Entry 9D7Z (electron microscopy, 3.60 A resolution); this record covers chains E and J of the 12 polymer chains in the assembly.

# Chain E
Protein: Major capsid protein
Organism: Shigella virus Moo19
Reference sequence: A0AAE8YCM0 (A0AAE8YCM0_9CAUD); residues 1-401 here = UniProt positions 1-401
Sequence (401 residues; row label = number of the first residue in the row):
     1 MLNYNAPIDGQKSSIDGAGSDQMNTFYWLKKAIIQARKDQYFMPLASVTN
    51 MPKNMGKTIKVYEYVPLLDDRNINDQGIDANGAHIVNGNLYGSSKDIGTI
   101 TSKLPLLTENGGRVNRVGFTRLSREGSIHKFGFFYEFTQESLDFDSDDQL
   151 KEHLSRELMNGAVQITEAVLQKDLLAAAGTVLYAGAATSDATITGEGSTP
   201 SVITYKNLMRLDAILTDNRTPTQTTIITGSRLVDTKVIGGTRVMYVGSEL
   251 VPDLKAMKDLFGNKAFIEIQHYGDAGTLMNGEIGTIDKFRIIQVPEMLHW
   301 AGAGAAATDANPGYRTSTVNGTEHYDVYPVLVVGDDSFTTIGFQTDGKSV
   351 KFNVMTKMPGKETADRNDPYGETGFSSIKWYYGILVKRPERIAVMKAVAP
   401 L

# Chain J
Protein: Ig-like domain-containing protein
Organism: Shigella virus Moo19
Reference sequence: A0AAE8YCJ7 (A0AAE8YCJ7_9CAUD); residues 1-273 here = UniProt positions 1-273
Sequence (273 residues; row label = number of the first residue in the row):
     1 MPELKVAFNKDTYVATVLDASGSVPSGSVNVGTFFHPDETYPDSYVIYHG
    51 VRELLYKRSEVDPAQPGFWPENITNMQAVTIDNKATARLVLNTSLPRVVS
   101 TIEGGKVTLSVVALGGKAPLKYKWEFRAPNASTWTAVSGQTTANLVLDNI
   151 DADKAGEYKVTVTDAAGTSVDSTALVAVGAYPPPALTGIKATPTSLSLSV
   201 ATDAAGKTVALSAIPTDAELGTLSIKTAPDSARATATISGSTLTVKPVAA
   251 GAATSVVVTNGKVDVTITINVAA
Disordered / not traced: 1-2, 184-273

# Chain E / chain J interface
Contacting residue pairs - 10 pairs, chain E then chain J:
  Ala18(E) - Ser100(J)
  Ala18(E) - Ala177(J)
  Ala18(E) - Gly179(J)
  Gly19(E) - Val98(J)
  Gly19(E) - Ala177(J)
  Arg366(E) - Gln77(J)
  Asn367(E) - Tyr48(J)  hydrogen bond (backbone-side chain)
  Asn367(E) - Arg52(J)
  Asn367(E) - Thr74(J)  hydrogen bond (side chain-backbone)
  Asn367(E) - Met76(J)
Also at the interface, not in a pair above, chain J (11 interface residues in all): Asn75, Val178

# In short
4 residues of chain E and 11 residues of chain J are in contact; the contacts include 2 hydrogen bonds. Among
the polar pairs are Asn367(E)-Tyr48(J) and Asn367(E)-Thr74(J).
Chain E is Major capsid protein and chain J is Ig-like domain-containing protein, both from Shigella virus
Moo19; the structure, Shigella flexneri bacteriophage Moo19 Icosahedral Reconstruction, was determined by
electron microscopy (same publication as 9D80, 9D81, 9D82, 9D83 and 9D84).
